Entry 8TXR (electron microscopy, 3.80 A resolution); this record covers chains B and D of the 20 polymer chains in the assembly.

[Chain B (and D)]
Molecule: Exodeoxyribonuclease 7 large subunit
Organism: Escherichia coli
Notes: chain D of this document is another copy of the same molecule, construct and numbering; everything in this record applies to it too
Reference sequence: P04994 (EX7L_ECOLI); residues 1-456 here = UniProt positions 1-456
Amino-acid sequence (456 residues; numbered 1 to 456; the number before each row is that of its first residue):
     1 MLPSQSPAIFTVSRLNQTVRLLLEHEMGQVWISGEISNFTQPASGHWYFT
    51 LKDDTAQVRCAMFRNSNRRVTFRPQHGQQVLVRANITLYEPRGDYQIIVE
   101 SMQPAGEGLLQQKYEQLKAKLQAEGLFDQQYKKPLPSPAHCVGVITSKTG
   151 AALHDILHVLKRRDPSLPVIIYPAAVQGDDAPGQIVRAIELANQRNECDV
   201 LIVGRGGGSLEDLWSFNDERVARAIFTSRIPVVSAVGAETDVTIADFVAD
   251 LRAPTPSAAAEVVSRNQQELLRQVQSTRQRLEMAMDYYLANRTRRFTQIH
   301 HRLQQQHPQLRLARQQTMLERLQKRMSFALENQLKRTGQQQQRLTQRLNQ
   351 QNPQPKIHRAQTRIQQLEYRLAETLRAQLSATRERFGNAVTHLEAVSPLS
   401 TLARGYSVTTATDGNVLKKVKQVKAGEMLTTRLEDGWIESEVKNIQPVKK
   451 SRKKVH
Unresolved in the structure: 1-7, 105-108, 309-456
Sequence notes: engineered mutation Ala238 (His in P04994)

[Chain B / chain D interface]
Pairs across the interface (62):
  Ala8(B) - Glu115(D)
  Ile9(B) - Trp31(D)
  Ile9(B) - Glu115(D)
  Phe10(B) - Val30(D)  hydrophobic
  Phe10(B) - Trp31(D)  hydrogen bond (backbone-backbone)
  Phe10(B) - Ile32(D)
  Phe10(B) - Ser33(D)  hydrogen bond (backbone-backbone)
  Thr11(B) - Asp53(D)
  Val12(B) - Ser33(D)
  Val12(B) - Ala56(D)  hydrophobic
  Ser13(B) - Thr55(D)
  Leu15(B) - Ile32(D)  hydrophobic
  Leu15(B) - Ile86(D)  hydrophobic
  Leu15(B) - Tyr95(D)
  Leu15(B) - Ile97(D)  hydrophobic
  Asn16(B) - Gln57(D)
  Asn16(B) - Tyr95(D)
  Thr18(B) - Met27(D)
  Val19(B) - Leu23(D)  hydrophobic
  Val19(B) - Met27(D)  hydrophobic
  Leu22(B) - Glu26(D)
  Glu26(B) - Leu22(D)
  Met27(B) - Leu22(D)  hydrophobic
  Val30(B) - Phe10(D)  hydrophobic
  Trp31(B) - Ala8(D)
  Trp31(B) - Ile9(D)
  Trp31(B) - Phe10(D)  hydrogen bond (backbone-backbone)
  Ile32(B) - Phe10(D)
  Ile32(B) - Leu15(D)  hydrophobic
  Ser33(B) - Ile9(D)
  Ser33(B) - Phe10(D)  hydrogen bond (backbone-backbone)
  Ser33(B) - Val12(D)
  Asp53(B) - Ser13(D)
  Thr55(B) - Ser13(D)  hydrogen bond
  Thr55(B) - Pro91(D)
  Ala56(B) - Val12(D)
  Ala56(B) - Asn16(D)
  Ala56(B) - Glu90(D)
  Gln57(B) - Val12(D)
  Gln57(B) - Asn16(D)
  Gln57(B) - Pro91(D)
  Gln57(B) - Arg92(D)
  Gln57(B) - Gly93(D)
  Leu81(B) - Ile9(D)  hydrophobic
  Ile86(B) - Leu15(D)  hydrophobic
  Pro91(B) - Thr55(D)
  Pro91(B) - Ala56(D)
  Pro91(B) - Gln57(D)  hydrogen bond (backbone-backbone)
  Arg92(B) - Arg59(D)
  Gly93(B) - Gln57(D)
  Gly93(B) - Arg59(D)  hydrogen bond (backbone-side chain)
  Asp94(B) - Arg59(D)  salt bridge
  Tyr95(B) - Leu15(D)
  Tyr95(B) - Asn16(D)
  Tyr95(B) - Val19(D)
  Tyr95(B) - Gly93(D)
  Gln111(B) - Ile9(D)  hydrogen bond (side chain-backbone)
  Gln111(B) - Thr11(D)
  Gln112(B) - Thr11(D)
  Glu115(B) - Thr11(D)
  Glu115(B) - Arg14(D)  salt bridge
  Gln305(B) - His301(D)  hydrogen bond
Also at the interface, not in a pair above, chain B (37 interface residues in all): Leu23, Leu51, Lys52, Val58, Leu88
Also at the interface, not in a pair above, chain D (38 interface residues in all): Thr18, Leu51, Lys52, Val58, Leu88, Gln112

[In short]
37 residues of chain B face 38 of chain D across their interface; the contacts include 9 hydrogen bonds and 2
salt bridges. Polar pairs include Asp94(B)-Arg59(D), Glu115(B)-Arg14(D) and Thr55(B)-Ser13(D).
Both chains are Exodeoxyribonuclease 7 large subunit (Escherichia coli). Entry 8TXR (E. coli ExoVII(H238A))
was determined by electron microscopy.
